PDB entry 9IRV | electron microscopy, 3.47 A resolution | chains A and B of the 3 polymer chains in the assembly

# Chain A (and B)
Name: DARPin
From: synthetic construct
Notes: antibody fragment or engineered binder; chain B of this document is another copy of the same molecule, construct and numbering; everything in this record applies to it too
Amino-acid sequence (394 residues; each row starts with the number of its first residue):
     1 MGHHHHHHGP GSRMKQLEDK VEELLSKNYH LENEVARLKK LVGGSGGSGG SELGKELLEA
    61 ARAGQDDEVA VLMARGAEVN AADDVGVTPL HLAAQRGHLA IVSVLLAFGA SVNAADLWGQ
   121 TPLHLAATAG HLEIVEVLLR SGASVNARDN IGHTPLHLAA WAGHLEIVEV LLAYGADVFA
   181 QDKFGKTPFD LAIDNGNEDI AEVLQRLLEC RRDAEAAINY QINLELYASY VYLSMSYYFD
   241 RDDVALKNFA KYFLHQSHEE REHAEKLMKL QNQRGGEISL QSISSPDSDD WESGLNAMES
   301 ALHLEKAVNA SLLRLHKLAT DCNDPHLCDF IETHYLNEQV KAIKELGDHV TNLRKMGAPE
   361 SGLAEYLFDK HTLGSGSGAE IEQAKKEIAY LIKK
Not modelled in the structure: 1-53, 218-394

# Interface between chain A and chain B
Residue-residue contacts - 4 pairs, chain A then chain B:
  D67(A) with V71(B)
  A70(A) with A70(B)
  V71(A) with D67(B)
  F108(A) with F108(B), hydrophobic
Interface residues without a listed pair, chain A (6 interface residues in all): A74, V104
Interface residues without a listed pair, chain B (5 interface residues in all): A74

# Summary
6 residues of chain A and 5 residues of chain B are in contact.
Both chains are DARPin (synthetic construct). Entry 9IRV (MultiBody Refinement of dimeric DARPin and its bound
GFP on a symmetric scaffold) was determined by electron microscopy, deposited together with 9IVP and 9J48.
